1JKS - chain A; structure by X-ray diffraction, 1.50 A resolution.

# Chain A
Protein: Death-associated protein kinase
Source organism: Homo sapiens
Notes: EC 2.7.1.-; fragment: catalytic domain, protein kinase domain
Reference sequence: P53355 (DAPK1_HUMAN); numbering as in UniProt (aligned over 2-285)
Amino-acid sequence (294 residues; numbered 2 to 295; the number before each row is that of its first residue):
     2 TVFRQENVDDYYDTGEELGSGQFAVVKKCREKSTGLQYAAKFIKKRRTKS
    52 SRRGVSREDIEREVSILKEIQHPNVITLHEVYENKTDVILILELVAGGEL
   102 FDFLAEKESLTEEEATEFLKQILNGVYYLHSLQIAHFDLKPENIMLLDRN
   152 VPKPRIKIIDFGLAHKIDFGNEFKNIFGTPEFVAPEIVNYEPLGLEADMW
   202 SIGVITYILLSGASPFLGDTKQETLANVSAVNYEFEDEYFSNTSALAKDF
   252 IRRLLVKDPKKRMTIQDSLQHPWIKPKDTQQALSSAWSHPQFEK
Unresolved in the structure: 278-290, 295
UniProt features mapped onto this chain:
  - active site: Asp-139 (Proton acceptor)
  - binding site (ATP): Leu-19 to Val-27, Lys-42, Glu-94 to Val-96, Glu-100, Asp-161

# In short
Curated annotation (UniProt) lists active-site residue Asp-139 and 15 ATP-binding residues.
Chain A is Death-associated protein kinase (Homo sapiens); the structure, 1.5A X-ray structure of apo form of
a catalytic domain of death-associated protein kinase, was determined by X-ray diffraction together with 1IG1,
1JKK, 1JKL and 1JKT from the same study.
